Entry 5MRC (electron microscopy, 3.25 A resolution); this record covers chains II and aa of the 78 polymer chains in the assembly.

== Chain II ==
Molecule: uS9m
From: Saccharomyces cerevisiae
UniProt: P38120 (RT09_YEAST); numbering as in UniProt (aligned over 35-278)
Sequence (244 residues; row label = number of the first residue in the row):
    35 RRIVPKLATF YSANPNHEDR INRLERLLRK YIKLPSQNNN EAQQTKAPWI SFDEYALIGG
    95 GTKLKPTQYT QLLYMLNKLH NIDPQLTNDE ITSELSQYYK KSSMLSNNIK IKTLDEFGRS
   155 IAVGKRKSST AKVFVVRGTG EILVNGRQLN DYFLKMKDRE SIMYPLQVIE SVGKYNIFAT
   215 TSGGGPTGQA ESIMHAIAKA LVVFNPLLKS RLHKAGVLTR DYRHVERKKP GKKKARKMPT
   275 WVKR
Unresolved in the structure: 72-80, 135-143

== Chain aa ==
Molecule: 15S ribosomal RNA
From: Saccharomyces cerevisiae
Sequence (1649 nucleotides; numbered 1 to 1649; the number before each row is that of its first residue):
     1 GUAAAAAAUU UAUAAGAAUA UGAUGUUGGU UCAGAUUAAG CGCUAAAUAA GGACAUGACA
    61 CAUGCGAAUC AUACGUUUAU UAUUGAUAAG AUAAUAAAUA UGUGGUGUAA ACGUGAGUAA
   121 UUUUAUUAGG AAUUAAUGAA CUAUAGAAUA AGCUAAAUAC UUAAUAUAUU AUUAUAUAAA
   181 AAUAAUUUAU AUAAUAAAAA GGAUAUAUAU AUAAUAUAUA UUUAUCUAUA GUCAAGCCAA
   241 UAAUGGUUUA GGUAGUAGGU UUAUUAAGAG UUAAACCUAG CCAACGAUCC AUAAUCGAUA
   301 AUGAAAGUUA GAACGAUCAC GUUGACUCUG AAAUAUAGUC AAUAUCUAUA AGAUACAGCA
   361 GUGAGGAAUA UUGGACAAUG AUCGAAAGAU UGAUCCAGUU ACUUAUUAGG AUGAUAUAUA
   421 AAAAUAUUUU AUUUUAUUUA UAAAUAUUAA AUAUUUAUAA UAAUAAUAAU AAUAAUAUAU
   481 AUAUAUAAAU UGAUUAAAAA UAAAAUCCAU AAAUAAUUAA AAUAAUGAUA UUAAUUACCA
   541 UAUAUAUUUU UAUAUGGAUA UAUAUAUUAA UAAUAAUAUU AAUUUUAUUA UUAUUAAUAA
   601 UAUAUUUUAA UAGUCCUGAC UAAUAUUUGU GCCAGCAGUC GCGGUAACAC AAAGAGGGCG
   661 AGCGUUAAUC AUAAUGGUUU AAAGGAUCCG UAGAAUGAAU UAUAUAUUAU AAUUUAGAGU
   721 UAAUAAAAUA UAAUUAAAGA AUUAUAAUAG UAAAGAUGAA AUAAUAAUAA UAAUUAUAAG
   781 ACUAAUAUAU GUGAAAAUAU UAAUUAAAUA UUAACUGACA UUGAGGGAUU AAAACUAGAG
   841 UAGCGAAACG GAUUCGAUAC CCGUGUAGUU CUAGUAGUAA ACUAUGAAUA CAAUUAUUUA
   901 UAAUAUAUAU UAUAUAUAAA UAAUAAAUGA AAAUGAAAGU AUUCCACCUG AAGAGUACGU
   961 UAGCAAUAAU GAAACUCAAA ACAAUAGACG GUUACAGACU UAAGCAGUGG AGCAUGUUAU
  1021 UUAAUUCGAU AAUCCACGAC UAACCUUACC AUAUUUUGAA UAUUAUAAUA AUUAUUAUAA
  1081 UUAUUAUAUU ACAGGCGUUA CAUUGUUGUC UUUAGUUCGU GCUGCAAAGU UUUAGAUUAA
  1141 GUUCAUAAAC GAACAAAACU CCAUAUAUAU AAUUUUAAUU AUAUAUAAUU UUAUAUUAUU
  1201 UAUUAAUAUA AAGAAAGGAA UUAAGACAAA UCAUAAUGAU CCUUAUAAUA UGGGUAAUAG
  1261 ACGUGCUAUA AUAAAAUGAU AAUAAAAUUA UAUAAAAUAU AUUUAAUUAU AUUUAAUUAA
  1321 UAAUAUAAAA CAUUUUAAUU UUUAAUAUAU UUUUUUAUUA UAUAUUAAUA UGAAUUAUAA
  1381 UCUGAAAUUC GAUUAUAUGA AAAAAGAAUU GCUAGUAAUA CGUAAAUUAG UAUGUUACGG
  1441 UGAAUAUUCU AACUGUUUCG CACUAAUCAC UCAUCACGCG UUGAAACAUA UUAUUAUCUU
  1501 AUUAUUUAUA UAAUAUUUUU UAAUAAAUAU UAAUAAUUAU UAAUUUAUAU UUAUUUAUAU
  1561 CAGAAAUAAU AUGAAUUAAU GCGAAGUUGA AAUACAGUUA CCGUAGGGGA ACCUGCGGUG
  1621 GGCUUAUAAA UAUCUUAAAU AUUCUUACA
Unresolved in the structure: 1-12, 86-88, 167-171, 183-184, 211-213, 421-477, 546-549, 564-599, 705-707, 730, 906-910, 1075-1077, 1200-1202, 1363-1366, 1529-1535
Ion coordination: Mg2+ site 1: U19, A20, C640; Mg2+ site 2 near A33 (its only coordinating residue here); Mg2+ site 3 near A39 (its only coordinating residue here); Mg2+ site 4: A55, G115; Mg2+ site 5 near A71 (its only coordinating residue here); Mg2+ site 6 near G104 (its only coordinating residue here); Mg2+ site 7 near A110 (its only coordinating residue here); Mg2+ site 8: G115, G117, A294; Mg2+ site 9: A116, G117, A294; Mg2+ site 10: U149, G201; Mg2+ site 11: A159, C160; Mg2+ site 12: U247, A287, U288; 66 more Mg2+ sites not listed

== Chain II / chain aa interface ==
Contacting residue pairs (121; chain II residue first):
  Arg63(II) - U1643(aa)  phosphate contact
  Arg63(II) - C1644(aa)  salt bridge to the phosphate
  Ile66(II) - U1642(aa)  base contact
  Ile66(II) - U1643(aa)  sugar contact
  Lys67(II) - U1640(aa)  salt bridge to the phosphate
  Lys67(II) - U1642(aa)  hydrogen bond to the base
  Lys67(II) - U1643(aa)  hydrogen bond to the base
  Lys97(II) - C1150(aa)  hydrogen bond to the phosphate
  Lys97(II) - G1151(aa)  salt bridge to the phosphate
  Lys99(II) - A1145(aa)  phosphate contact
  Pro100(II) - C1144(aa)  phosphate contact
  Thr101(II) - A1145(aa)  phosphate contact
  Lys159(II) - A1165(aa)  salt bridge to the phosphate
  Lys159(II) - U1180(aa)  salt bridge to the phosphate
  Arg160(II) - G1415(aa)  hydrogen bond to the base
  Lys161(II) - G1415(aa)  base contact
  Lys161(II) - G1440(aa)  phosphate contact
  Lys161(II) - U1441(aa)  salt bridge to the phosphate
  Lys161(II) - G1442(aa)  hydrogen bond to the base
  Ser162(II) - A1284(aa)  sugar contact
  Ser162(II) - G1439(aa)  hydrogen bond to the phosphate
  Ser162(II) - G1440(aa)  hydrogen bond to the phosphate
  Thr164(II) - U1179(aa)  sugar contact
  Thr164(II) - U1180(aa)  phosphate contact
  Lys166(II) - U1179(aa)  salt bridge to the phosphate
  Arg181(II) - A1282(aa)  hydrogen bond to the sugar
  Tyr186(II) - U1283(aa)  sugar contact
  Leu188(II) - A1330(aa)  base contact
  Leu188(II) - C1331(aa)  sugar contact
  Lys189(II) - A1330(aa)  sugar contact
  Lys189(II) - U1441(aa)  hydrogen bond to the phosphate
  Lys189(II) - G1442(aa)  salt bridge to the phosphate
  Thr214(II) - U1179(aa)  hydrogen bond to the base
  Thr215(II) - U1179(aa)  base contact
  Ser216(II) - U1179(aa)  hydrogen bond to the sugar
  Ser216(II) - A1284(aa)  phosphate contact
  Gly217(II) - A1284(aa)  hydrogen bond to the phosphate
  Gly217(II) - A1285(aa)  phosphate contact
  Gly218(II) - U1283(aa)  hydrogen bond to the sugar
  Gly218(II) - A1284(aa)  hydrogen bond to the sugar
  Gly218(II) - G1440(aa)  phosphate contact
  Gly219(II) - U1283(aa)  sugar contact
  Gly219(II) - G1440(aa)  phosphate contact
  Gly219(II) - U1441(aa)  phosphate contact
  Pro220(II) - U1283(aa)  sugar contact
  Pro220(II) - A1329(aa)  base contact
  Pro220(II) - U1441(aa)  phosphate contact
  Thr221(II) - U1441(aa)  hydrogen bond to the phosphate
  Thr221(II) - G1442(aa)  hydrogen bond to the phosphate
  Gly222(II) - U1441(aa)  hydrogen bond to the phosphate
  Gln223(II) - U1283(aa)  hydrogen bond to the phosphate
  Gln223(II) - A1284(aa)  hydrogen bond to the phosphate
  Lys243(II) - G1213(aa)  salt bridge to the phosphate
  Lys243(II) - A1214(aa)  salt bridge to the phosphate
  Ser244(II) - A1212(aa)  hydrogen bond to the phosphate
  His247(II) - G1213(aa)  hydrogen bond to the base
  His247(II) - A1215(aa)  salt bridge to the phosphate
  Lys248(II) - A1211(aa)  salt bridge to the phosphate
  Leu252(II) - A1214(aa)  sugar contact
  Thr253(II) - A1214(aa)  phosphate contact
  Thr253(II) - A1215(aa)  phosphate contact
  Arg254(II) - U1164(aa)  hydrogen bond to the phosphate
  Arg254(II) - A1165(aa)  salt bridge to the phosphate
  Arg254(II) - A1214(aa)  hydrogen bond to the sugar
  Tyr256(II) - A1163(aa)  hydrogen bond to the base
  Tyr256(II) - U1164(aa)  sugar contact
  Tyr256(II) - A1216(aa)  stacking on the base
  Tyr256(II) - G1217(aa)  hydrogen bond to the base
  Arg257(II) - G1415(aa)  base contact
  His258(II) - A1163(aa)  sugar contact
  His258(II) - G1415(aa)  sugar contact
  Val259(II) - G1415(aa)  sugar contact
  Val259(II) - U1416(aa)  phosphate contact
  Val259(II) - G1439(aa)  sugar contact
  Val259(II) - G1440(aa)  phosphate contact
  Glu260(II) - G1218(aa)  sugar contact
  Glu260(II) - G1415(aa)  phosphate contact
  Glu260(II) - U1416(aa)  hydrogen bond to the phosphate
  Arg261(II) - A1437(aa)  salt bridge to the phosphate
  Arg261(II) - C1438(aa)  phosphate contact
  Lys262(II) - U1436(aa)  salt bridge to the phosphate
  Lys262(II) - A1437(aa)  salt bridge to the phosphate
  Lys262(II) - C1438(aa)  hydrogen bond to the phosphate
  Lys263(II) - G1218(aa)  hydrogen bond to the phosphate
  Lys263(II) - A1219(aa)  sugar contact
  Lys263(II) - A1437(aa)  phosphate contact
  Pro264(II) - U1436(aa)  phosphate contact
  Pro264(II) - A1437(aa)  phosphate contact
  Gly265(II) - U1436(aa)  phosphate contact
  Lys267(II) - G1265(aa)  phosphate contact
  Lys267(II) - U1435(aa)  salt bridge to the phosphate
  Lys268(II) - A1417(aa)  salt bridge to the phosphate
  Lys268(II) - A1418(aa)  salt bridge to the phosphate
  Lys268(II) - U1419(aa)  base contact
  Ala269(II) - U1416(aa)  sugar contact
  Ala269(II) - A1417(aa)  phosphate contact
  Arg270(II) - G1218(aa)  sugar contact
  Arg270(II) - C1412(aa)  sugar contact
  Arg270(II) - U1413(aa)  salt bridge to the phosphate
  Arg270(II) - A1414(aa)  salt bridge to the phosphate
  Arg270(II) - U1416(aa)  phosphate contact
  Arg270(II) - A1417(aa)  hydrogen bond to the phosphate
  Lys271(II) - G1411(aa)  sugar contact
  Lys271(II) - A1417(aa)  hydrogen bond to the phosphate
  Lys271(II) - A1418(aa)  salt bridge to the phosphate
  Met272(II) - G1411(aa)  hydrogen bond to the sugar
  Thr274(II) - U1264(aa)  hydrogen bond to the phosphate
  Thr274(II) - G1265(aa)  hydrogen bond to the phosphate
  Thr274(II) - U1410(aa)  sugar contact
  Trp275(II) - A1032(aa)  hydrogen bond to the phosphate
  Trp275(II) - U1033(aa)  hydrogen bond to the phosphate
  Trp275(II) - U1264(aa)  phosphate contact
  Trp275(II) - U1410(aa)  phosphate contact
  Trp275(II) - G1411(aa)  phosphate contact
  Val276(II) - A1032(aa)  sugar contact
  Val276(II) - C1035(aa)  base contact
  Val276(II) - G1263(aa)  phosphate contact
  Val276(II) - U1264(aa)  phosphate contact
  Lys277(II) - A1031(aa)  hydrogen bond to the sugar
  Lys277(II) - A1032(aa)  sugar contact
  Arg278(II) - C1035(aa)  hydrogen bond to the base
Interface residues without a listed pair, chain II (60 interface residues in all): Lys64, Thr104, Val157, Lys266, Pro273
Interface residues without a listed pair, chain aa (56 interface residues in all): C1034, U1204

== Overview ==
60 residues of chain II face 56 of chain aa across their interface, with 37 hydrogen bonds, 22 salt bridges
and 1 aromatic stacking contact. Polar contacts include Lys67(II)-U1642(aa), Lys67(II)-U1643(aa) and
Arg160(II)-G1415(aa). U19(aa), A20(aa) and C640(aa) coordinate Mg2+ site 1.
Chain II is uS9m and chain aa is 15S ribosomal RNA, both from Saccharomyces cerevisiae; the structure,
Structure of the yeast mitochondrial ribosome - Class A, was determined by electron microscopy together with
5MRE and 5MRF from the same study.
